Entry 1A0O (X-ray diffraction, 2.95 A resolution); this record covers chains A and B.

# Chain A
Molecule: CHEY
From: Escherichia coli
UniProtKB: P06143 (CHEY_ECOLI); residues 2-129 here correspond to UniProt positions 1-128 (UniProt number = residue number - 1)
Sequence (128 residues; each row starts with the number of its first residue):
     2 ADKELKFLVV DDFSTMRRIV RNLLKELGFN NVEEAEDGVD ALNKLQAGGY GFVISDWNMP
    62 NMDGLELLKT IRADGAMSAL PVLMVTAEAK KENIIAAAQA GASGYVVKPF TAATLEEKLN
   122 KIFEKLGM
Metal / ion sites: Mn2+: D13, D57, N59

# Chain B
Molecule: CHEA
From: Escherichia coli
Notes: EC 2.7.3.-; fragment: chea 124-257
UniProtKB: P07363 (CHEA_ECOLI); residues 124-257 here = UniProt positions 124-257
Sequence (134 residues; numbered 124 to 257; the number before each row is that of its first residue):
   124 RQLALEAKGE TPSAVTRLSV VAKSEPQDEQ SRSQSPRRII LSRLKAGEVD LLEEELGHLT
   184 TLTDVVKGAD SLSAILPGDI AEDDITAVLC FVIEADQITF ETVEVSPKIS TPPVLKLAAE
   244 QAPTGRVERE KTTR
Not modelled in the structure: 124-158, 229-257

# Chain A / chain B interface
Pairs across the interface (23; chain A residue first):
  K92(A) with H181(B); L182(B), hydrogen bond (side chain-backbone)
  I95(A) with V211(B)
  I96(A) with D207(B)
  A99(A) with A210(B); V211(B); F214(B), hydrophobic
  Q100(A) with D206(B); D207(B), hydrogen bond; A210(B)
  A103(A) with F214(B)
  G105(A) with F214(B)
  Y106(A) with E178(B), hydrogen bond; H181(B); F214(B), hydrophobic
  K122(A) with E171(B), salt bridge; F214(B); V215(B), hydrogen bond (side chain-backbone)
  K126(A) with C213(B), hydrogen bond (side chain-backbone); F214(B); V215(B); I216(B), hydrogen bond (side chain-backbone); E217(B), salt bridge
Other interface residues (no listed pair), chain A (13 interface residues in all): A90, A98, S104
Other interface residues (no listed pair), chain B (14 interface residues in all): I203

# Summary
The interface between chain A and chain B involves 13 residues on one side and 14 on the other, with 6
hydrogen bonds and 2 salt bridges. Among the polar pairs are K122(A)-E171(B), K126(A)-E217(B) and
K92(A)-L182(B).
Chain A is CHEY and chain B is CHEA, both from Escherichia coli; the structure, Chey-binding domain of chea in
complex with chey, was determined by X-ray diffraction.
